6X7U - chains A and C; structure by X-ray diffraction, 2.70 A resolution.

== Chain A (and C) ==
Molecule: U8 snoRNA-decapping enzyme
From: Homo sapiens
Notes: EC 3.6.1.62, 3.6.1.64; chain C of this document is another copy of the same molecule, construct and numbering; everything in this record applies to it too
Reference sequence: Q96DE0 (NUD16_HUMAN); numbering as in UniProt (aligned over 1-184)
Amino-acid sequence (184 residues; numbered 1 to 184; the number before each row is that of its first residue):
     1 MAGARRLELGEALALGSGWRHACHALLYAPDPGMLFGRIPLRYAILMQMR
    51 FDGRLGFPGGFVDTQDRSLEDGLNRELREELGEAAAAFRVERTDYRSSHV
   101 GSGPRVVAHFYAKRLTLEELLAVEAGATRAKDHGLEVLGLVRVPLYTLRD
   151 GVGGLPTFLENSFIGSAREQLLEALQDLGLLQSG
Unresolved in the structure: 1-18, 181-184 (chain C: 1-19, 181-184)
Bound ions: Mn2+ site 1: Gly59, Glu80 (together with FAD); Mn2+ site 2: His99, Glu173 (shared with His99(C), Glu173(C) of chain C)
Ligand contacts: FAD (flavin-adenine dinucleotide): Ala22, His24, Arg50, Phe51, Gly56, Phe57, Gly59, Gly60, Phe61, Glu80, Val106, Ala108, Ile164, Ser166, Ala167, Gln170
UniProt features mapped onto this chain:
  - motif: Phe61 to Gly82 (Nudix box)
  - binding site (substrate): His24, Arg50, Phe57, Gln170
  - binding site (Mn(2+)): Gly59, Glu76, Glu80, His99, Glu173
What the authors report for this chain:
  - binding site for flavin-adenine dinucleotide: His24, Phe36, Arg38, Arg50, Phe57, Phe61, Ile164, Gln170
  - conformationally variable residues (loop rearrangement): Gly101 to Val106

== Interface between chain A and chain C ==
Contacting residue pairs - 65 pairs, chain A then chain C:
  Met34(A) - Leu135(C)
  Leu35(A) - Leu135(C)
  Leu35(A) - Glu136(C)
  Phe36(A) - Phe51(C)  hydrophobic
  Phe36(A) - Glu136(C)
  Leu41(A) - Gly134(C)
  Leu41(A) - Leu135(C)  hydrophobic
  Met49(A) - Val141(C)  hydrophobic
  Met49(A) - Phe158(C)  hydrophobic
  Phe51(A) - Leu35(C)  hydrophobic
  Phe51(A) - Phe36(C)  hydrophobic
  Phe51(A) - Tyr146(C)  hydrogen bond (backbone-side chain)
  Asp52(A) - Gly153(C)
  Asp52(A) - Gly154(C)  hydrogen bond (backbone-backbone)
  Asp52(A) - Thr157(C)
  Gly53(A) - Thr157(C)
  Gly53(A) - Phe158(C)
  Gly53(A) - Asn161(C)  hydrogen bond (backbone-side chain)
  Arg54(A) - Val152(C)
  Arg54(A) - Thr157(C)  hydrogen bond
  Glu124(A) - Thr128(C)
  Glu124(A) - His133(C)  salt bridge
  Ala125(A) - Thr128(C)
  Thr128(A) - Glu124(C)
  Thr128(A) - Ala125(C)
  His133(A) - Glu124(C)  salt bridge
  Gly134(A) - Leu41(C)
  Gly134(A) - Arg142(C)
  Leu135(A) - Met34(C)
  Leu135(A) - Leu35(C)
  Leu135(A) - Leu41(C)  hydrophobic
  Glu136(A) - Leu35(C)
  Glu136(A) - Phe36(C)
  Leu138(A) - Val141(C)
  Leu138(A) - Arg142(C)  hydrogen bond (backbone-backbone)
  Leu138(A) - Pro144(C)  hydrophobic
  Gly139(A) - Leu140(C)
  Leu140(A) - Gly139(C)
  Leu140(A) - Leu140(C)
  Val141(A) - Met49(C)  hydrophobic
  Val141(A) - Leu138(C)
  Val141(A) - Val141(C)  hydrophobic
  Arg142(A) - His133(C)
  Arg142(A) - Gly134(C)
  Arg142(A) - Leu138(C)  hydrogen bond (backbone-backbone)
  Pro144(A) - Phe51(C)
  Pro144(A) - Leu138(C)
  Tyr146(A) - Phe51(C)  hydrogen bond (side chain-backbone)
  Leu148(A) - Phe51(C)  hydrophobic
  Gly153(A) - Asp52(C)
  Gly154(A) - Asp52(C)  hydrogen bond (backbone-backbone)
  Thr157(A) - Asp52(C)
  Thr157(A) - Gly53(C)
  Thr157(A) - Arg54(C)
  Thr157(A) - Ser162(C)
  Phe158(A) - Met49(C)  hydrophobic
  Phe158(A) - Gly53(C)
  Glu160(A) - Ser162(C)
  Asn161(A) - Met49(C)
  Asn161(A) - Gly53(C)  hydrogen bond (side chain-backbone)
  Asn161(A) - Asn161(C)
  Asn161(A) - Ser162(C)  hydrogen bond (side chain-backbone)
  Ser162(A) - Thr157(C)
  Ser162(A) - Glu160(C)
  Ser162(A) - Asn161(C)  hydrogen bond
Other interface residues (no listed pair), chain A (33 interface residues in all): Leu55, Leu121
Other interface residues (no listed pair), chain C (34 interface residues in all): Leu55, Leu121, Leu148

== Overview ==
The interface between chain A and chain C involves 33 residues on one side and 34 on the other; the contacts
include 11 hydrogen bonds and 2 salt bridges. Polar pairs include Glu124(A)-His133(C), Phe51(A)-Tyr146(C) and
Gly53(A)-Asn161(C). From the paper: a binding site for flavin-adenine dinucleotide at His24(A), Phe36(A) and
Arg38(A) among others; conformational variability at Gly101(A).
Both chains are U8 snoRNA-decapping enzyme (Homo sapiens). Entry 6X7U (Crystal Structure of the Human Nudix
Hydrolase Nudt16 in complex with FAD) was determined by X-ray diffraction, deposited together with 6X7V.
